PDB entry 8JFY | electron microscopy, 2.79 A resolution | chains D and C of the 4 polymer chains in the assembly

# Chain D (and C)
Name: Serine/threonine-protein phosphatase rdgC
From: Drosophila melanogaster
Notes: EC 3.1.3.16; chain C of this document is another copy of the same molecule, construct and numbering; everything in this record applies to it too
Reference sequence: P40421 (RDGC_DROME); residue numbers follow UniProt; this construct covers 1-61, 68-605
Amino-acid sequence (599 residues; numbered 1 to 605; 6 numbers in that range are skipped by the numbering (no residue carries them; nothing is unmodelled there); the number before each row is that of its first residue):
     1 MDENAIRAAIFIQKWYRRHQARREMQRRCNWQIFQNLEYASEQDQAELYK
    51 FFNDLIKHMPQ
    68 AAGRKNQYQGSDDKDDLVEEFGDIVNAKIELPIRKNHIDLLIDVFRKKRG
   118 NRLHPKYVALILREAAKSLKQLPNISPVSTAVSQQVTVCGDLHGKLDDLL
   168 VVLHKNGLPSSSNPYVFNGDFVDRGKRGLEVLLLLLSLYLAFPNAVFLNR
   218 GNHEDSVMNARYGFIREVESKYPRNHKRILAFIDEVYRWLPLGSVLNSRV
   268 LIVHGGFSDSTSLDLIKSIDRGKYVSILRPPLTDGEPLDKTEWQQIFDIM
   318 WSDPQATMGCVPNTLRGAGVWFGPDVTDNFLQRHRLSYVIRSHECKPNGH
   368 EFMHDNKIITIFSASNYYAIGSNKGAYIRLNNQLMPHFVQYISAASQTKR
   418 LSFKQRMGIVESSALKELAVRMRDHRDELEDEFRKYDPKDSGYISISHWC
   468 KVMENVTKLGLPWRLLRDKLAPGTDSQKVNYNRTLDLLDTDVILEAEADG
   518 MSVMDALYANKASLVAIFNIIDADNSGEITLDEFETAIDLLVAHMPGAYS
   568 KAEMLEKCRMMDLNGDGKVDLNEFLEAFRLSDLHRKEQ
Not modelled in the structure: 68-79
Ion coordination: Fe ion: Asp-158, His-160, Asp-187; Zn2+: Asp-187, Asn-219, His-271, His-360; Ca2+ site 1: Asp-539, Asp-541, Ile-546, Thr-547, Glu-550; Ca2+ site 2: Asp-579, Asn-581, Asp-583, Lys-585, Glu-590
UniProt features mapped onto this chain:
  - active site: His-220 (Proton donor)
  - binding site (Mn(2+)): Asp-158, His-160, Asp-187, Asn-219, His-271, His-360
  - binding site (Ca(2+)): Asp-539, Asp-541, Ser-543, Glu-545, Glu-550, Asp-579, Asn-581, Asp-583, Lys-585, Glu-590

# How chain D and chain C interact
Contacting residue pairs (31):
  Arg-191(D) / Thr-331(C)  hydrogen bond (side chain-backbone)
  Arg-191(D) / Leu-332(C)
  Ser-223(D) / Arg-296(C)  hydrogen bond (backbone-side chain)
  Val-224(D) / Val-224(C)  hydrophobic
  Ala-227(D) / Leu-295(C)
  Ala-227(D) / Arg-296(C)
  Arg-228(D) / Leu-295(C)
  Arg-228(D) / Trp-318(C)
  Arg-228(D) / Arg-333(C)  hydrogen bond (side chain-backbone)
  Arg-228(D) / Ala-335(C)
  Ile-232(D) / Arg-296(C)
  Arg-233(D) / Leu-295(C)  hydrogen bond (side chain-backbone)
  Arg-233(D) / Lys-307(C)
  Arg-233(D) / Trp-310(C)
  Leu-295(D) / Ala-227(C)
  Leu-295(D) / Arg-228(C)
  Leu-295(D) / Arg-233(C)  hydrogen bond (backbone-side chain)
  Arg-296(D) / Ser-223(C)  hydrogen bond (side chain-backbone)
  Arg-296(D) / Ala-227(C)
  Arg-296(D) / Ile-232(C)
  Lys-307(D) / Arg-233(C)
  Trp-310(D) / Arg-233(C)
  Trp-318(D) / Arg-228(C)
  Thr-331(D) / Arg-191(C)  hydrogen bond (backbone-side chain)
  Thr-331(D) / Tyr-384(C)
  Thr-331(D) / Tyr-385(C)
  Leu-332(D) / Arg-191(C)
  Arg-333(D) / Arg-228(C)  hydrogen bond (backbone-side chain)
  Ala-335(D) / Arg-228(C)
  Tyr-384(D) / Thr-331(C)
  Tyr-385(D) / Thr-331(C)
Other interface residues (no listed pair), chain D (21 interface residues in all): Met-225, Tyr-229, Gly-334
Other interface residues (no listed pair), chain C (21 interface residues in all): Met-225, Tyr-229, Gly-334

# Summary
The chain D/chain C interface involves 21 residues from each chain, with 8 hydrogen bonds. Polar pairs include
Arg-191(D)/Thr-331(C), Ser-223(D)/Arg-296(C) and Arg-228(D)/Arg-333(C). UniProt lists active-site residue
His-220(D), 6 Mn2+-binding residues and 10 Ca2+-binding residues on chain D.
Chain D and chain C are both Serine/threonine-protein phosphatase rdgC (Drosophila melanogaster); the
structure, Cryo-EM structure of RDGC/Ca2+-CaM complex, was determined by electron microscopy.
